PDB entry 7DEX | X-ray diffraction, 2.50 A resolution | chain A

== Chain A ==
Protein: Anthocyanin 5-aromatic acyltransferase
Source organism: Gentiana triflora
Notes: EC 2.3.1.153
UniProt: Q9ZWR8 (ANTA_GENTR); residue numbers follow UniProt; this construct covers 1-465
Sequence (465 residues; row label = number of the first residue in the row):
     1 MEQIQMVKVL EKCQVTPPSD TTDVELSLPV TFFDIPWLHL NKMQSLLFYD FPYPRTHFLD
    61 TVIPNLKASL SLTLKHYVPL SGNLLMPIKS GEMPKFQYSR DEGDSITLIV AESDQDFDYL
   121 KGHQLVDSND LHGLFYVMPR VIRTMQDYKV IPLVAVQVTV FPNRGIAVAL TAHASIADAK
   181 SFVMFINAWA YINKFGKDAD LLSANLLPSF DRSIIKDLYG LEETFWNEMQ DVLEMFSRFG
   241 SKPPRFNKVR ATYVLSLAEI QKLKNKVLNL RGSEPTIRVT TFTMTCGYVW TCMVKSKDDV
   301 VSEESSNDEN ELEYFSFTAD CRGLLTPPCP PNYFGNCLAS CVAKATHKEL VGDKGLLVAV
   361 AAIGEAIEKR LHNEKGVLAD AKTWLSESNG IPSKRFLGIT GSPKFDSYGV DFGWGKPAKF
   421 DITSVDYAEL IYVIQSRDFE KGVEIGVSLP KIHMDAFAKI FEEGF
Disordered / not traced: 1-5
Sequence notes: engineered mutation Ala-174 (His in Q9ZWR8)
Residues lining bound ligands: Caffeoyl-CoA (H5L; S-[2-[3-[[(2R)-4-[[[(2R,3S,4R,5R)-5-(6-aminopurin-9-yl)-4-oxidanyl-3-phosphonooxy-oxolan-2-yl]methoxy-oxidanyl-phosphoryl]oxy-oxidanyl-phosphoryl]oxy-3,3-dimethyl-2-oxidanyl-butanoyl]amino]propanoylamino]ethyl] (E)-3-[3,4-bis(oxidanyl)phenyl]prop-2-enethioate): Met-43, Gln-44, Ser-45, Leu-170, Ala-172, Ala-177, Asp-178, Ala-179, Phe-182, Lys-264, Ile-277, Arg-278, Val-279, Thr-280, Thr-281, Phe-282, Thr-283, Phe-317, Thr-318, Ala-319, Asp-320, Leu-338, Thr-400, Gly-401, Ser-402, Lys-404, Phe-405, Ile-422

== Overview ==
Bound to chain A: Caffeoyl-CoA.
Chain A is Anthocyanin 5-aromatic acyltransferase (Gentiana triflora); the structure, Crystal Structures of
Anthocyanin 5,3'-aromatic acyltransferase H174A mutant with caffeoyl-CoA, was determined by X-ray diffraction
together with 7DEV from the same study.
